Entry 3VGW (X-ray diffraction, 1.60 A resolution); this record covers chains B and D of the 4 polymer chains in the assembly.

== Chain B (and D) ==
Protein: Avidin
Source organism: Gallus gallus
Notes: chain D of this document is another copy of the same molecule, construct and numbering; everything in this record applies to it too
UniProt: P02701 (AVID_CHICK); residues 1-123 here correspond to UniProt positions 25-147 (UniProt number = residue number + 24)
Sequence (123 residues; numbered 1 to 123; the number before each row is that of its first residue):
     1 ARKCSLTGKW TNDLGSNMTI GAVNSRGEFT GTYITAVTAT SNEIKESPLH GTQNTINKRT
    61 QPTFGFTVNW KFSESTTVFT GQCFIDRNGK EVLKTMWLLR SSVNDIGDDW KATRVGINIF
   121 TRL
Not modelled in the structure: 1-2
Curated features (UniProtKB/Swiss-Prot):
  - binding site (biotin): Y33
  - glycosylation: N17 (N-linked (GlcNAc...) asparagine)
Disulfide bonds: C4-C83
Covalently attached groups: N-acetylglucosamine (NAG) linked to N17
Residues lining bound ligands: NVZ (5-[(3aS,4S,6aR)-1-acetyl-2-oxohexahydro-1H-thieno[3,4-d]imidazol-4-yl]pentanoic acid): N12, L14, S16, Y33, T35, V37, T38, A39, T40, W70, F72, S73, S75, T77, F79, W97, L99, I117, N118

== How chain B and chain D interact ==
Contacting residue pairs (21):
  L14(B) - W110(D)  hydrophobic
  V37(B) - W110(D)
  T38(B) - W110(D)
  T38(B) - K111(D)  hydrogen bond (backbone-side chain)
  A39(B) - W110(D)
  W97(B) - W110(D)
  L99(B) - W110(D)  hydrophobic
  W110(B) - L14(D)
  W110(B) - V37(D)
  W110(B) - T38(D)
  W110(B) - A39(D)
  W110(B) - W97(D)
  W110(B) - L99(D)  hydrophobic
  K111(B) - T38(D)  hydrogen bond (side chain-backbone)
  K111(B) - R114(D)  hydrogen bond (backbone-side chain)
  T113(B) - R114(D)
  T113(B) - V115(D)  hydrogen bond (backbone-backbone)
  R114(B) - K111(D)  hydrogen bond (side chain-backbone)
  R114(B) - T113(D)
  V115(B) - T113(D)  hydrogen bond (backbone-backbone)
  V115(B) - V115(D)  hydrophobic
Also at the interface, not in a pair above, chain B (12 interface residues in all): L98
Also at the interface, not in a pair above, chain D (12 interface residues in all): L98

== In short ==
Chain B and chain D each contribute 12 residues to their interface, with 6 hydrogen bonds. Polar contacts
include T38(B)-K111(D), K111(B)-R114(D) and T113(B)-V115(D). Chain B binds compound NVZ. N-acetylglucosamine
is covalently linked to N17(B). Curated annotation (UniProt) lists biotin-binding residue Y33(B) on chain B.
Chain B and chain D are both Avidin (Gallus gallus); the structure, Crystal structure of monoAc-biotin-avidin
complex, was determined by X-ray diffraction together with 3VHH, 3VHI and 3VHM from the same study.
